PDB entry 2OC0 | X-ray diffraction, 2.30 A resolution | chains A and B of the 4 polymer chains in the assembly

Chain A:
Molecule: Hepatitis C Virus
Source organism: Hepatitis C virus
UniProt: Q9ELS8 (Q9ELS8_9HEPC); residues 1-181 here correspond to UniProt positions 1027-1207 (UniProt number = residue number + 1026)
Sequence (200 residues; each row starts with the number of its first residue; numbers below 1 keep their minus sign (Met-10 is residue -10)):
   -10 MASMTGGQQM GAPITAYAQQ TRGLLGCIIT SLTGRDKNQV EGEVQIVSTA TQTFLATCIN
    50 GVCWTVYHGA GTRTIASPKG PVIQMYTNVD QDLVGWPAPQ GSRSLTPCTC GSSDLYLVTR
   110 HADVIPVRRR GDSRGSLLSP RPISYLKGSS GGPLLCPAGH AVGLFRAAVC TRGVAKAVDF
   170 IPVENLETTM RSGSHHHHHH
Unresolved in the structure: -10 to 0, 182-189
Sequence notes: cloning artifact (-10 to 0, 182-183); conflict Arg119 (Gln1145 in Q9ELS8); expression tag (184-189)
Covalently attached groups: beta-mercaptoethanol (BME) linked to Cys16; compound HU1 linked to Ser139
Metal / ion sites: Zn2+: Cys97, Cys99, Cys145
Ligand contacts: HU1 (tert-butyl {(1S)-2-[(1R,2S,5S)-2-({[(1S)-3-amino-1-(cyclobutylmethyl)-2,3-dioxopropyl]amino}carbonyl)-6,6-dimethyl-3-azabicyclo[3.1.0]hex-3-yl]-1-cyclohexyl-2-oxoethyl}carbamate): Gln41, Thr42, Phe43, His57, Asp81, Arg123, Ile132, Leu135, Lys136, Gly137, Ser138, Phe154, Arg155, Ala156, Ala157, Val158, Cys159, Asp168

Chain B:
Molecule: Hepatitis C virus
Notes: engineered mutation(s): C22S
UniProt: Q9QP06 (Q9QP06_9HEPC); residues 21-39 here correspond to UniProt positions 1678-1696 (UniProt number = residue number + 1657)
Sequence (23 residues; numbered 19 to 41; the number before each row is that of its first residue):
    19 KKGSVVIVGR IVLSGKPAII PKK
Unresolved in the structure: 19
Sequence notes: cloning artifact (19-20, 40-41)

How chain A and chain B interact:
Residue-residue contacts (67; chain A residue first):
  Ala1(A) with Lys34(B)
  Pro2(A) with Lys34(B)
  Thr4(A) with Leu31(B); Gly33(B), hydrogen bond (side chain-backbone)
  Ala5(A) with Val30(B); Leu31(B), hydrophobic
  Tyr6(A) with Arg28(B); Ile29(B); Val30(B), hydrogen bond (backbone-backbone)
  Ala7(A) with Arg28(B)
  Gln8(A) with Gly27(B); Arg28(B), hydrogen bond (backbone-backbone)
  Gln9(A) with Val26(B)
  Thr10(A) with Ile25(B); Val26(B), hydrogen bond (backbone-backbone); Gly27(B), hydrogen bond (side chain-backbone); Arg28(B)
  Arg11(A) with Val24(B); Ile25(B), hydrogen bond (side chain-backbone); Val26(B), hydrogen bond (backbone-backbone)
  Cys16(A) with Val24(B); Val26(B), hydrophobic
  Thr19(A) with Val24(B)
  Ser20(A) with Gly21(B); Ser22(B), hydrogen bond (side chain-backbone); Val24(B)
  Gly23(A) with Ser22(B)
  Gln28(A) with Arg28(B), hydrogen bond (backbone-side chain)
  Glu30(A) with Arg28(B), salt bridge
  Glu32(A) with Ile29(B); Val30(B); Leu31(B), hydrogen bond (side chain-backbone); Ser32(B), hydrogen bond
  Val33(A) with Arg28(B); Ile29(B), hydrogen bond (backbone-backbone)
  Gln34(A) with Ile25(B); Gly27(B); Arg28(B)
  Ile35(A) with Val24(B); Ile25(B); Val26(B), hydrogen bond (backbone-backbone); Gly27(B), hydrogen bond (backbone-backbone); Arg28(B)
  Val36(A) with Val23(B), hydrophobic; Val24(B)
  Ser37(A) with Val23(B); Val24(B), hydrogen bond (backbone-backbone); Val26(B)
  Thr38(A) with Val23(B)
  Leu44(A) with Ile29(B), hydrophobic
  Arg62(A) with Lys20(B); Gly21(B); Val23(B)
  Thr63(A) with Ser22(B), hydrogen bond; Val23(B), hydrogen bond (backbone-backbone)
  Ile64(A) with Val23(B)
  Ala65(A) with Ser22(B); Val23(B), hydrogen bond (backbone-backbone)
  Pro70(A) with Ser22(B)
  Trp85(A) with Val23(B), hydrophobic
  Arg92(A) with Ser32(B)
  Leu94(A) with Leu31(B), hydrophobic
  Val107(A) with Ile29(B), hydrophobic; Leu31(B), hydrophobic
  Thr108(A) with Ile29(B)
  Arg109(A) with Ile29(B)
  Leu144(A) with Leu31(B), hydrophobic
Also at the interface, not in a pair above, chain A (44 interface residues in all): Ile3, Asp25, Val29, Gly31, Thr42, Ala59, Pro88, Ala111

Overview:
44 residues of chain A and 15 residues of chain B are in contact; the contacts include 18 hydrogen bonds and 1
salt bridge. Polar contacts include Glu30(A)-Arg28(B), Thr4(A)-Gly33(B) and Thr10(A)-Gly27(B). Covalently
linked compound HU1: at Ser139(A). Cys97(A), Cys99(A) and Cys145(A) coordinate Zn2+.
Here chain A is Hepatitis C Virus (Hepatitis C virus) and chain B is Hepatitis C virus. Entry 2OC0 (Structure
of NS3 complexed with a ketoamide inhibitor SCh491762) was determined by X-ray diffraction (same publication
as 2O8M, 2OBO, 2OBQ, 2OC1, 2OC7 and 2OC8).
